PDB entry 8OI1 | X-ray diffraction, 2.95 A resolution | chains M and b of the 28 polymer chains in the assembly

Chain M:
Protein: Proteasome subunit beta type-7
From: Saccharomyces cerevisiae
UniProt: P30657 (PSB7_YEAST); residues -12 to 233 here correspond to UniProt positions 21-266 (UniProt number = residue number + 33)
Amino-acid sequence (246 residues; each row starts with the number of its first residue; numbers below 1 keep their minus sign (Thr-12 is residue -12)):
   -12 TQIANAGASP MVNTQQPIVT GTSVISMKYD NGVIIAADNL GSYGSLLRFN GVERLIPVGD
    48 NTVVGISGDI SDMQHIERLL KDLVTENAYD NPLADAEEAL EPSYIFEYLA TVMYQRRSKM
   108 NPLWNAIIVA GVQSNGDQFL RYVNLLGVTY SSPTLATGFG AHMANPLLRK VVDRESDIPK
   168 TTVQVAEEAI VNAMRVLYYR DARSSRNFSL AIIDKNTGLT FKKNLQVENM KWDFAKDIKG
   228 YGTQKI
Not modelled in the structure: -12 to 0

Chain b:
Protein: Proteasome subunit beta type-1
From: Saccharomyces cerevisiae
Notes: EC 3.4.25.1
UniProt: P38624 (PSB1_YEAST); residues 1-196 here correspond to UniProt positions 20-215 (UniProt number = residue number + 19)
Amino-acid sequence (196 residues; row label = number of the first residue in the row):
     1 TSIMAVTFKD GVILGADSRT TTGAYIANRV TDKLTRVHDK IWCCRSGSAA DTQAIADIVQ
    61 YHLELYTSQY GTPSTETAAS VFKELCYENK DNLTAGIIVA GYDDKNKGEV YTIPLGGSVH
   121 KLPYAIAGSG STFIYGYCDK NFRENMSKEE TVDFIKHSLS QAIKWDGSSG GVIRMVVLTA
   181 AGVERLIFYP DEYEQL

Interface between chain M and chain b:
Pairs across the interface - 61 pairs, chain M then chain b:
  Ser32(M) - Trp165(b)
  Ser32(M) - Asp166(b)
  Ser32(M) - Gly167(b)  hydrogen bond (backbone-backbone)
  Leu33(M) - Phe133(b)  hydrophobic
  Leu33(M) - Trp165(b)
  Leu34(M) - Lys164(b)
  Leu34(M) - Trp165(b)  hydrogen bond (backbone-backbone)
  Leu34(M) - Gly167(b)
  Arg35(M) - Trp165(b)
  Phe146(M) - Ala24(b)
  Phe146(M) - Tyr25(b)
  Tyr185(M) - Glu194(b)  hydrogen bond
  Tyr186(M) - Ile26(b)
  Tyr186(M) - Arg29(b)
  Arg187(M) - Ala24(b)
  Arg187(M) - Tyr25(b)
  Arg187(M) - Ile26(b)  hydrogen bond (backbone-backbone)
  Arg187(M) - Ala27(b)  hydrogen bond (side chain-backbone)
  Arg187(M) - Arg29(b)
  Asp188(M) - Ala24(b)
  Asp188(M) - Ile26(b)
  Ala189(M) - Arg19(b)
  Ala189(M) - Thr21(b)
  Ala189(M) - Ala24(b)  hydrogen bond (backbone-backbone)
  Ala189(M) - Ile26(b)
  Ala189(M) - Gly167(b)
  Arg190(M) - Ala24(b)
  Arg193(M) - Asp191(b)  salt bridge
  Arg193(M) - Glu194(b)  salt bridge
  Lys218(M) - Arg29(b)  hydrogen bond (backbone-side chain)
  Trp219(M) - Arg29(b)
  Trp219(M) - Gly171(b)
  Trp219(M) - Val172(b)  hydrophobic
  Trp219(M) - Tyr189(b)
  Trp219(M) - Pro190(b)
  Asp220(M) - Tyr189(b)
  Phe221(M) - Arg29(b)
  Phe221(M) - Val30(b)  hydrophobic
  Ala222(M) - Val30(b)  hydrophobic
  Ala222(M) - Val172(b)  hydrophobic
  Ala222(M) - Arg174(b)  hydrogen bond (backbone-side chain)
  Ala222(M) - Ile187(b)  hydrophobic
  Lys223(M) - Ile187(b)
  Lys223(M) - Tyr189(b)
  Ile225(M) - Val30(b)  hydrophobic
  Ile225(M) - Arg174(b)
  Lys226(M) - Asp32(b)
  Gly227(M) - Asp32(b)  hydrogen bond (backbone-side chain)
  Tyr228(M) - Thr35(b)
  Tyr228(M) - Arg45(b)
  Tyr228(M) - Gln53(b)  hydrogen bond (side chain-backbone)
  Tyr228(M) - Ala56(b)
  Tyr228(M) - Asp57(b)  hydrogen bond
  Gln231(M) - Asp32(b)
  Gln231(M) - Leu34(b)  hydrogen bond (side chain-backbone)
  Gln231(M) - Thr35(b)
  Gln231(M) - Arg36(b)  hydrogen bond (side chain-backbone)
  Gln231(M) - Trp42(b)
  Gln231(M) - Arg185(b)
  Ile233(M) - Trp42(b)
  Ile233(M) - Arg185(b)  hydrogen bond (backbone-side chain)
Interface residues without a listed pair, chain M (26 interface residues in all): Met150, Met217
Interface residues without a listed pair, chain b (34 interface residues in all): Asn28, Ser168, Val183

Overview:
26 residues of chain M face 34 of chain b across their interface; the contacts include 14 hydrogen bonds and 2
salt bridges. Polar pairs include Arg193(M)-Asp191(b), Arg193(M)-Glu194(b) and Tyr185(M)-Glu194(b).
Chain M is Proteasome subunit beta type-7 and chain b is Proteasome subunit beta type-1, both from
Saccharomyces cerevisiae; the structure, Yeast 20S proteasome in complex with a photoswitchable cepafungin
derivative (transCep4), was determined by X-ray diffraction (same publication as 8OHZ).
